1YNS - chain A; structure by X-ray diffraction, 1.70 A resolution.

# Chain A
Molecule: E-1 enzyme
From: Homo sapiens
UniProt: Q9UHY7 (Q9UHY7_HUMAN); residue numbers follow UniProt; this construct covers 1-261
Amino-acid sequence (261 residues; numbered 1 to 261; the number before each row is that of its first residue):
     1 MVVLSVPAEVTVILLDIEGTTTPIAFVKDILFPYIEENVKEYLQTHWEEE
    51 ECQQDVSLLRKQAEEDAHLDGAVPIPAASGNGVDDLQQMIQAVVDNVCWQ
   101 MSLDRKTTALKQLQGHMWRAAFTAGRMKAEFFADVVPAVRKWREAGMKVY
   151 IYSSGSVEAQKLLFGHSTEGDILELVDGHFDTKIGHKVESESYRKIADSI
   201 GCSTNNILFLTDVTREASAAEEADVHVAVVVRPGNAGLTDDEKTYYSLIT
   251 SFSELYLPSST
Not modelled in the structure: 1-3, 258-261
UniProt features mapped onto this chain:
  - binding site (Mg(2+)): Asp-16, Glu-18, Asp-212
  - binding site (substrate): Ser-153, Ser-154, Lys-187
Metal / ion sites: Mg2+ site 1: Asp-16, Glu-18, Asp-212; Mg2+ site 2 near Asp-198 (its only coordinating residue here)
Residues lining bound ligands: 2-oxoheptylphosphonic acid (HPO): Asp-16, Ile-17, Glu-18, Val-27, Leu-31, Phe-32, Trp-118, Ser-153, Ser-154, Gly-155, Ala-159, Lys-187
Reported in the primary citation:
  - Mg2+ coordination: Asp-16, Glu-18, Asp-212
  - Mg2+ coordination through a water molecule: Glu-216
  - catalytic residues: Asp-16, Glu-18, Ser-154, Lys-187, Glu-216 (proposed by the authors, not directly observed)
  - binding site for 2-oxoheptylphosphonic acid: Glu-18, Ser-154, Lys-187
  - contacts within the chain: Asp-16/Lys-187 (salt bridge)
  - catalytic residues: Asp-212

# Summary
Ligands of chain A: 2-oxoheptylphosphonic acid. Asp-16, Glu-18 and Asp-212 coordinate Mg2+ site 1. UniProt
lists 3 Mg2+-binding residues and 3 substrate-binding residues. From the paper: catalytic residues Asp-16,
Glu-18 and Ser-154 among others; a binding site for 2-oxoheptylphosphonic acid at Glu-18, Ser-154 and Lys-187.
Chain A is E-1 enzyme (Homo sapiens); the structure, Crystal Structure Of Human Enolase-phosphatase E1 and its
complex with a substrate analog, was determined by X-ray diffraction (same publication as 1ZS9).
